PDB entry 5J09 | X-ray diffraction, 2.00 A resolution | chains D and J of the 10 polymer chains in the assembly

[Chain D (and J)]
Name: Beak and feather disease virus capsid protein
Source organism: Beak and feather disease virus
Notes: chain J of this document is another copy of the same molecule, construct and numbering; everything in this record applies to it too
Reference sequence: A0A023R6W2 (A0A023R6W2_BFDV); numbering as in UniProt (aligned over 15-247)
Sequence (257 residues; row label = number of the first residue in the row; numbers below 1 keep their minus sign (Met-9 is residue -9)):
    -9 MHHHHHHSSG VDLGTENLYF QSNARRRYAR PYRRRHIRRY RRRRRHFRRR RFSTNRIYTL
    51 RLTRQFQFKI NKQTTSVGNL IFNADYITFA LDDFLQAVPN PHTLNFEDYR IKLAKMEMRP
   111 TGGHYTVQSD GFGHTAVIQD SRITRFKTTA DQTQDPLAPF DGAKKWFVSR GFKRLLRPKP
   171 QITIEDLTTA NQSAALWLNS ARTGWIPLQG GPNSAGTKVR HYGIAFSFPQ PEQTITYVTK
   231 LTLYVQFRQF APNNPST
Unresolved in the structure: -9 to 45, 171-188, 200-204, 240-247 (chain J: -9 to 45, 171-188, 199-204, 240-247)
Sequence notes: initiating methionine (-9); expression tag (-8 to 14)

[Chain D / chain J interface]
Residue-residue contacts - 9 pairs, chain D then chain J:
  Ile47(D) with Asp151(J)
  Lys102(D) with Asp151(J), salt bridge
  Asp151(D) with Lys102(J), salt bridge; Gln236(J), hydrogen bond
  Arg167(D) with Arg167(J)
  Ala191(D) with Ala191(J); Arg192(J)
  Arg192(D) with Ala191(J)
  Gln236(D) with Asp151(J), hydrogen bond
Other interface residues (no listed pair), chain D (8 interface residues in all): Pro170
Other interface residues (no listed pair), chain J (8 interface residues in all): Ile47, Arg100

[In short]
Chain D and chain J each contribute 8 residues to their interface, with 2 hydrogen bonds and 2 salt bridges.
Polar contacts include Lys102(D)-Asp151(J) and Asp151(D)-Gln236(J).
Both chains are Beak and feather disease virus capsid protein (Beak and feather disease virus). Entry 5J09
(Crystal structure of decameric BFDV Capsid Protein) was determined by X-ray diffraction, deposited together
with 5J36 and 5J37.
